4MAB - chains C and D of the 5 polymer chains in the assembly; structure by X-ray diffraction, 1.90 A resolution.

# Chain C (and D)
Name: Alkyl hydroperoxide reductase subunit C
Source organism: Salmonella enterica subsp. enterica serovar Typhimurium
Notes: EC 1.11.1.15; chain D of this document is another copy of the same molecule, construct and numbering; everything in this record applies to it too
UniProtKB: P0A251 (AHPC_SALTY); residues 1-186 here correspond to UniProt positions 2-187 (UniProt number = residue number + 1)
Sequence (186 residues; row label = number of the first residue in the row):
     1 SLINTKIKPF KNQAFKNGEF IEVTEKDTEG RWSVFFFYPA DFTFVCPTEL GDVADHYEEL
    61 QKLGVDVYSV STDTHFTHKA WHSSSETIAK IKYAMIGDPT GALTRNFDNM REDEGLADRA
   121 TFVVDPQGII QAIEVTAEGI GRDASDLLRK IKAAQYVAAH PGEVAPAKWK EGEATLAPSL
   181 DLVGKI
Differences from the reference sequence: engineered mutation A165 (Cys166 in P0A251)
Metal / ion sites: K+: T72 (shared with 1 residue of chain B)
What the authors report for this chain:
  - mutagenesis - C165A: decreased stability
  - catalytic residues: C46, R119 (citing earlier work)

# Chain C / chain D interface
Pairs across the interface (79; chain C residue first):
  S1(C) - D108(D)  hydrogen bond (backbone-side chain)
  I3(C) - D118(D)
  I3(C) - V135(D)  hydrophobic
  I3(C) - T136(D)
  I3(C) - A137(D)
  F42(C) - V183(D)
  F42(C) - G184(D)
  F44(C) - L176(D)
  F44(C) - P178(D)  hydrophobic
  F44(C) - S179(D)
  F44(C) - L182(D)  hydrophobic
  F44(C) - V183(D)  hydrophobic
  F44(C) - I186(D)
  V45(C) - V164(D)  hydrophobic
  V45(C) - L176(D)
  T48(C) - P166(D)
  T48(C) - A167(D)  hydrogen bond (side chain-backbone)
  E49(C) - A167(D)
  D52(C) - K168(D)
  S84(C) - G184(D)
  S85(C) - I186(D)  hydrogen bond (side chain-backbone)
  T87(C) - I186(D)  hydrogen bond (side chain-backbone)
  D108(C) - S1(D)  hydrogen bond (side chain-backbone)
  D118(C) - I3(D)
  Q131(C) - T136(D)
  Q131(C) - A137(D)  hydrogen bond (backbone-backbone)
  Q131(C) - I140(D)
  A132(C) - V135(D)
  I133(C) - E134(D)
  I133(C) - V135(D)  hydrogen bond (backbone-backbone)
  E134(C) - I133(D)
  E134(C) - K150(D)  salt bridge
  V135(C) - I3(D)  hydrophobic
  V135(C) - A132(D)
  V135(C) - I133(D)  hydrogen bond (backbone-backbone)
  T136(C) - I3(D)
  T136(C) - Q131(D)
  A137(C) - I3(D)
  A137(C) - Q131(D)  hydrogen bond (backbone-backbone)
  G139(C) - V157(D)
  G139(C) - V164(D)
  G139(C) - A165(D)  hydrogen bond (backbone-backbone)
  I140(C) - Q131(D)
  I140(C) - A153(D)  hydrophobic
  I140(C) - A154(D)  hydrophobic
  G141(C) - R149(D)  hydrogen bond (backbone-side chain)
  G141(C) - A165(D)  hydrogen bond (backbone-backbone)
  R142(C) - A167(D)
  R142(C) - K168(D)
  D146(C) - D146(D)
  R149(C) - G141(D)  hydrogen bond (side chain-backbone)
  K150(C) - E134(D)  salt bridge
  A154(C) - I140(D)  hydrophobic
  V157(C) - G139(D)
  V164(C) - V45(D)  hydrophobic
  V164(C) - G139(D)
  A165(C) - G139(D)  hydrogen bond (backbone-backbone)
  A165(C) - I140(D)
  A165(C) - G141(D)  hydrogen bond (backbone-backbone)
  P166(C) - T48(D)
  P166(C) - G141(D)
  A167(C) - T48(D)  hydrogen bond (backbone-side chain)
  A167(C) - E49(D)
  A167(C) - G141(D)
  A167(C) - R142(D)
  K168(C) - D52(D)
  K168(C) - R142(D)
  K168(C) - D143(D)
  L176(C) - F44(D)
  P178(C) - F44(D)  hydrophobic
  S179(C) - F44(D)
  L182(C) - F44(D)  hydrophobic
  V183(C) - F42(D)
  V183(C) - F44(D)
  G184(C) - F42(D)  hydrogen bond (backbone-backbone)
  I186(C) - F44(D)
  I186(C) - P47(D)  hydrophobic
  I186(C) - S85(D)  hydrogen bond (backbone-side chain)
  I186(C) - T87(D)  hydrogen bond (backbone-side chain)
Also at the interface, not in a pair above, chain C (47 interface residues in all): T43, P47, E86, M110, D143, A153
Also at the interface, not in a pair above, chain D (46 interface residues in all): S84, E86, M110

# In short
The interface between chain C and chain D involves 47 residues on one side and 46 on the other, with 19
hydrogen bonds and 2 salt bridges. Among the polar pairs are E134(C)-K150(D), S1(C)-D108(D) and
T48(C)-A167(D). The paper reports catalytic residues C46(C) and R119(C); C165A of chain C reduces stability.
Both chains are Alkyl hydroperoxide reductase subunit C (Salmonella enterica subsp. enterica serovar
Typhimurium). Entry 4MAB (Resolving Cys to Ala variant of Salmonella Alkyl Hydroperoxide Reductase C in its
substrate-ready conformation) was determined by X-ray diffraction, deposited together with 4MA9.
